8DGT - chains A and F of the 5 polymer chains in the assembly; structure by electron microscopy, 3.90 A resolution.

Chain A:
Name: Serine/threonine-protein kinase B-raf
From: Homo sapiens
Notes: EC 2.7.11.1
UniProtKB: P15056 (BRAF_HUMAN); numbering as in UniProt (aligned over 1-766)
Amino-acid sequence (805 residues; numbered -26 to 778; the number before each row is that of its first residue; numbers below 1 keep their minus sign (Met-26 is residue -26)):
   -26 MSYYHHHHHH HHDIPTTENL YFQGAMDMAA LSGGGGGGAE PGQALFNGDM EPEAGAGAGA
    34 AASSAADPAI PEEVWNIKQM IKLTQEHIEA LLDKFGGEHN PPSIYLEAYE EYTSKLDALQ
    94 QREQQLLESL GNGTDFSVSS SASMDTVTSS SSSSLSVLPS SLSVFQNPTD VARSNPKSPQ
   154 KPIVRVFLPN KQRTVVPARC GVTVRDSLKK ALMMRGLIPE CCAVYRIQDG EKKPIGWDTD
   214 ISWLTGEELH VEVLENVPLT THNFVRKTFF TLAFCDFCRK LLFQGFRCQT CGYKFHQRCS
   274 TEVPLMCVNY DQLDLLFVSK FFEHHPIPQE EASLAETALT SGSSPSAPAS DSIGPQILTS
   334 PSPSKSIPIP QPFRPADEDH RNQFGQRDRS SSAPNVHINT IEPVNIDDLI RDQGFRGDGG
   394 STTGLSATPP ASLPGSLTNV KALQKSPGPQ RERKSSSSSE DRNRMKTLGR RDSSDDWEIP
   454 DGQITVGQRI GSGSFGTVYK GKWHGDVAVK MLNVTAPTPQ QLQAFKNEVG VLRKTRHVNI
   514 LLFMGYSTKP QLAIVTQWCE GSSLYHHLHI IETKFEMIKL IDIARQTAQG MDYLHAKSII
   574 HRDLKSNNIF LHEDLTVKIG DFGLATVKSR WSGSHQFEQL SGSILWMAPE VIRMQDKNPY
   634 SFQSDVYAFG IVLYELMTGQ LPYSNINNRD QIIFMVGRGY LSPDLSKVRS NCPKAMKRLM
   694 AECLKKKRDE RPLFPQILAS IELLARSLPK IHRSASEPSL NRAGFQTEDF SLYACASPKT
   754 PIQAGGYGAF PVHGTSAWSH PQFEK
Unresolved in the structure: -26 to 150, 202-203, 283-359, 371-448, 739-778
Modified residues: Ser365 (phosphoserine; SEP); Ser729 (phosphoserine; SEP)
Construct notes: expression tag (-26 to 0, 767-778)
Ion coordination: Zn2+ site 1: His235, Cys261, Cys264, Cys280; Zn2+ site 2: Cys248, Cys251, His269, Cys272
Residues lining bound ligands: ATP-gamma-S (AGS; phosphothiophosphoric acid-adenylate ester): Ile463, Gly464, Ser465, Gly466, Ser467, Phe468, Gly469, Val471, Ala481, Lys483, Leu514, Thr529, Gln530, Trp531, Cys532, Asp576, Lys578, Asn580, Asn581, Phe583, Asp594
Swiss-Prot annotation at these positions:
  - zinc finger: Thr234 to Cys280 (Phorbol-ester/DAG-type)
  - active site: Asp576 (Proton acceptor)
  - binding site (Zn(2+)): His235, Cys248, Cys251, Cys261, Cys264, His269, Cys272, Cys280
  - binding site (ATP): Ile463 to Val471, Lys483
  - site (Breakpoint for translocation to form KIAA1549-BRAF fusion protein): Asp380, Asp381, Met438, Lys439
  - modified residue: Ala2 (N-acetylalanine), Ser151 (Phosphoserine), Ser333 (Phosphoserine), Ser365 (Phosphoserine), Thr373 (Phosphothreonine), Thr396 (Phosphothreonine), Ser399 (Phosphoserine), Thr401 (Phosphothreonine), Ser446 (Phosphoserine), Ser447 (Phosphoserine), Arg671 (Omega-N-methylarginine), Ser729 (Phosphoserine), Ser750 (Phosphoserine), Thr753 (Phosphothreonine)
  - cross-link: Lys578 (Glycyl lysine isopeptide (Lys-Gly) (interchain with G-Cter in ubiquitin))
  - natural variant: Thr241 (T241M: In NS7; T241P: In CFC1 and LPRD3; T241R: In NS7), Thr244 (T244P: In CFC1), Leu245 (L245F: In CFC1), Ala246 (A246P: In CFC1), Gln257 (Q257R: In CFC1), Gln262 (Q262K: In CFC1), Glu275 (E275K: In CFC1), Arg462 (R462I: In CRC), Ile463 (I463S: In CRC), Gly464 (G464E: In CRC; G464V: In a colorectal cancer cell line), Gly466 (G466A: In melanoma; G466E: In melanoma; G466V: In LNCR), Ser467 (S467A: In CFC1), 19 further natural variant entries in UniProt
  - mutagenesis: Met53 (M53D: Reduces interaction with KSR1 and MAP2K1 and thus phosphorylation of MAP2K1), Lys88 (K88E: Reduces interaction with KSR1 and MAP2K1 and thus phosphorylation of MAP2K1), Lys483 (K483S: Reduces kinase activity with MAP2K1), Arg509 (R509H: Loss of MAP2K1-mediated-BRAF-KSR1 dimerization), Lys578 (K578R: Blocks EGF-induced ubiquitination and ERK activation), Ile666 (I666R: No effect on MAP2K1-mediated-BRAF-KSR1 dimerization, however loss of BRAF-mediated phosphorylation of MAP2K1), Arg671 (R671K: Increased kinase activity and stability in response to EGF treatment)
What the authors report for this chain:
  - post-translational modification sites: Ser151 (citing earlier work)

Chain F:
Name: GTPase KRas isoform X2
From: Homo sapiens
UniProtKB: A0A6P5IP77 (A0A6P5IP77_PHACI); residue numbers follow UniProt; this construct covers 1-169
Amino-acid sequence (191 residues; each row starts with the number of its first residue; numbers below 1 keep their minus sign (Met-21 is residue -21)):
   -21 MHHHHHHGSL VPRSENLYFQ GSMTEYKLVV VGAGGVGKSA LTIQLIQNHF VDEYDPTIED
    39 SYRKQVVIDG ETCLLDILDT AGQEEYSAMR DQYMRTGEGF LCVFAINNTK SFEDIHHYRE
    99 QIKRVKDSED VPMVLVGNKC DLPSRTVDTK QAQDLARSYG IPFIETSAKT RQGVDDAFYT
   159 LVREIRKHKE K
Unresolved in the structure: -21 to 0, 168-169
Construct notes: initiating methionine (-21); expression tag (-20 to 0)
Ion coordination: Mg2+: Ser17, Thr35 (together with GMP-PNP)
Residues lining bound ligands: GMP-PNP (GNP; phosphoaminophosphonic acid-guanylate ester): Gly10, Ala11, Gly12, Gly13, Val14, Gly15, Lys16, Ser17, Ala18, Phe28, Val29, Asp30, Glu31, Tyr32, Asp33, Pro34, Thr35, Asp57, Thr58, Ala59, Gly60, Gln61, Asn116, Lys117, Asp119, Leu120, Ser145, Ala146, Lys147

How chain A and chain F interact:
Contacting residue pairs (27):
  Ile156(A) - Ile36(F)  hydrophobic
  Arg158(A) - Glu37(F)
  Asn163(A) - Arg41(F)  hydrogen bond
  Lys164(A) - Ser39(F)  hydrogen bond (backbone-side chain)
  Lys164(A) - Arg41(F)
  Gln165(A) - Ser39(F)
  Gln165(A) - Tyr40(F)
  Gln165(A) - Arg41(F)  hydrogen bond (side chain-backbone)
  Arg166(A) - Glu37(F)  salt bridge
  Arg166(A) - Asp38(F)
  Arg166(A) - Ser39(F)  hydrogen bond (backbone-side chain)
  Arg166(A) - Tyr71(F)
  Thr167(A) - Glu37(F)
  Thr167(A) - Asp38(F)  hydrogen bond
  Val168(A) - Ile36(F)  hydrophobic
  Val168(A) - Glu37(F)  hydrogen bond (backbone-backbone)
  Lys183(A) - Asp33(F)  salt bridge
  Met187(A) - Ile21(F)  hydrophobic
  Met187(A) - Gln25(F)
  Arg188(A) - Asp38(F)  salt bridge
  Arg188(A) - Ser39(F)  hydrogen bond (side chain-backbone)
  Arg188(A) - Tyr40(F)
  Arg671(A) - Glu31(F)
  Arg671(A) - Tyr32(F)  hydrogen bond (side chain-backbone)
  Arg671(A) - Asp33(F)  salt bridge
  Arg671(A) - Pro34(F)
  Tyr673(A) - Asp33(F)  hydrogen bond
Also at the interface, not in a pair above, chain A (15 interface residues in all): Lys154, Lys700
Also at the interface, not in a pair above, chain F (17 interface residues in all): His27, Val29, Asp30, Tyr64

Summary:
15 residues of chain A and 17 residues of chain F are in contact; the contacts include 9 hydrogen bonds and 4
salt bridges. Among the polar pairs are Arg166(A)-Glu37(F), Lys183(A)-Asp33(F) and Arg188(A)-Asp38(F). Ligands
of chain A: ATP-gamma-S. Bound to chain F: GMP-PNP. From the paper: a modification site at Ser151(A).
Here chain A is Serine/threonine-protein kinase B-raf and chain F is GTPase KRas isoform X2, both from Homo
sapiens. Entry 8DGT (Cryo-EM structure of a RAS/RAF complex (state 2)) was determined by electron microscopy
(same publication as 8DGS).
